2WPD - chains O and P of the 19 polymer chains in the assembly; structure by X-ray diffraction, 3.43 A resolution.

# Chain O (and P)
Name: ATP synthase subunit 9, mitochondrial
Organism: Saccharomyces cerevisiae
Notes: EC 3.6.3.14; chain P of this document is another copy of the same molecule, construct and numbering; everything in this record applies to it too
UniProt: P61829 (ATP9_YEAST); residue numbers follow UniProt; this construct covers 1-76
Chain sequence (76 residues; numbered 1 to 76; the number before each row is that of its first residue):
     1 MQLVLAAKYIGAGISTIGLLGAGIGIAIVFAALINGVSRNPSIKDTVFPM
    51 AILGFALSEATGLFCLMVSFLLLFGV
Swiss-Prot annotation at these positions:
  - site: E59 (Reversibly protonated during proton transport)
  - modified residue: M1 (N-formylmethionine)
  - natural variant: T46 (T46L: In strain: DS400/A3 and KL14-4A), L53 (L53F: In strain: DS400/A3, DS401 and 1 more), L57 (L57V: In oligomycin-resistant mutant and cross-resistance to venturicidin), C65 (C65S: In oligomycin-resistant mutant)

# Interface between chain O and chain P
Pairs across the interface - 63 pairs, chain O then chain P:
  M1(O) with Q2(P)
  Q2(O) with Q2(P)
  L3(O) with Q2(P); L3(P), hydrophobic; A6(P)
  V4(O) with Q2(P); L5(P), hydrophobic; A6(P), hydrophobic; Y9(P), hydrophobic
  A7(O) with A6(P); Y9(P); I10(P), hydrophobic
  K8(O) with Y9(P)
  G11(O) with Y9(P); G13(P)
  I14(O) with G13(P); I14(P), hydrophobic; T16(P); I17(P), hydrophobic
  S15(O) with G13(P), hydrogen bond (backbone-backbone); T16(P)
  I17(O) with I17(P), hydrophobic; L20(P)
  G18(O) with T16(P); L20(P)
  L20(O) with L20(P), hydrophobic
  G21(O) with L20(P); G23(P); I24(P)
  G25(O) with G23(P); A27(P)
  I28(O) with A31(P), hydrophobic
  V29(O) with A27(P), hydrophobic; I34(P)
  A32(O) with A31(P); I34(P)
  L33(O) with I34(P)
  N35(O) with N35(P)
  G36(O) with S38(P)
  R39(O) with N35(P), hydrogen bond; S38(P), hydrogen bond; R39(P)
  N40(O) with S38(P)
  T46(O) with K44(P)
  V47(O) with I34(P), hydrophobic; V37(P), hydrophobic
  M50(O) with F30(P)
  G54(O) with F30(P)
  L57(O) with F30(P), hydrophobic; F55(P), hydrophobic
  S58(O) with G23(P), hydrogen bond (side chain-backbone)
  T61(O) with L19(P); A22(P); G23(P)
  F64(O) with L66(P), hydrophobic
  C65(O) with T16(P), hydrogen bond (side chain-backbone); L19(P), hydrophobic
  V68(O) with A12(P); T16(P)
  L71(O) with F74(P), hydrophobic
  L72(O) with Y9(P), hydrophobic; L73(P), hydrophobic
  V76(O) with Y9(P)
Other interface residues (no listed pair), chain O (40 interface residues in all): L19, I24, I43, A51, L53
Other interface residues (no listed pair), chain P (33 interface residues in all): I26, I28, L33, P41

# Summary
Chain O and chain P form an interface of 40 and 33 residues respectively; the contacts include 5 hydrogen
bonds. Polar pairs include R39(O)-N35(P), R39(O)-S38(P) and S58(O)-G23(P).
Chain O and chain P are both ATP synthase subunit 9, mitochondrial (Saccharomyces cerevisiae); the structure,
The Mg.ADP inhibited state of the yeast F1c10 ATP synthase, was determined by X-ray diffraction.
